4AIJ - chains A and B of the 4 polymer chains in the assembly; structure by X-ray diffraction, 2.05 A resolution.

== Chain A (and B) ==
Name: Transcriptional regulator slya
Organism: Yersinia pseudotuberculosis
Notes: chain B of this document is another copy of the same molecule, construct and numbering; everything in this record applies to it too
UniProtKB: B1JJ73 (SLYA_YERPY); residues 1-143 here = UniProt positions 1-143
Amino-acid sequence (151 residues; row label = number of the first residue in the row):
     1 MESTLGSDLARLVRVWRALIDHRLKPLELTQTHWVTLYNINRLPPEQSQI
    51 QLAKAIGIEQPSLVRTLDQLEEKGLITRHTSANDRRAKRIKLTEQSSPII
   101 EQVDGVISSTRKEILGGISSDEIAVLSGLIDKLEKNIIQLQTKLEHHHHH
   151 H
Unresolved in the structure: 1-2, 142-151 (chain B: 1, 144-151)
Differences from the reference sequence: expression tag (144-151); engineered mutation Ser81 (Cys in B1JJ73), Ser108 (Cys in B1JJ73)
From the paper describing this entry:
  - binding site for the 21-nt DNA strand: Gln49, Gln60, Val64, Arg86
  - mutagenesis - G116A, S127I/G128K: increased stability in response to 37  degC
  - mutagenesis - G116A: increased binding to 37  degC
  - mutagenesis - G116A/S127I/G128K: increased stability
  - mutagenesis - T4P: decreased stability
  - mutagenesis - N41H/R42Q, Q102E/V103M/D104E: unchanged stability in response to 37  degC

== Chain A / chain B interface ==
Residue-residue contacts (72; chain A residue first):
  Ser3(A) with Arg111(B)
  Thr4(A) with Tyr38(B); Arg42(B)
  Leu5(A) with Ile130(B), hydrophobic
  Gly6(A) with Trp16(B)
  Asp8(A) with Ile130(B)
  Leu9(A) with Leu9(B), hydrophobic; Leu12(B), hydrophobic; Val13(B), hydrophobic; Ile130(B), hydrophobic
  Ala10(A) with Val13(B), hydrophobic; Arg17(B)
  Arg11(A) with Glu134(B), salt bridge
  Leu12(A) with Leu9(B), hydrophobic; Leu133(B), hydrophobic; Ile137(B), hydrophobic
  Val13(A) with Leu9(B); Ala10(B)
  Arg14(A) with Lys54(B), hydrogen bond (side chain-backbone); Ala55(B); Ile56(B); Gly57(B)
  Val15(A) with Ile137(B); Ile138(B), hydrophobic
  Trp16(A) with Gly6(B); Leu9(B), hydrophobic
  Leu19(A) with Ile137(B), hydrophobic; Leu140(B), hydrophobic
  Tyr38(A) with Ser7(B)
  Arg42(A) with Ser7(B); Arg11(B)
  Lys54(A) with Arg14(B), hydrogen bond (backbone-side chain)
  Ala55(A) with Arg14(B)
  Gly57(A) with Arg14(B)
  Arg111(A) with Ser3(B), hydrogen bond (side chain-backbone)
  Glu113(A) with Leu140(B)
  Ile114(A) with Leu133(B); Ile137(B), hydrophobic
  Leu115(A) with Leu5(B), hydrophobic
  Ile118(A) with Leu133(B), hydrophobic
  Glu122(A) with Val125(B); Leu129(B); Lys132(B), salt bridge
  Val125(A) with Val125(B), hydrophobic
  Leu126(A) with Leu5(B), hydrophobic; Leu126(B), hydrophobic; Leu129(B), hydrophobic
  Ser127(A) with Leu5(B)
  Leu129(A) with Ile118(B), hydrophobic; Glu122(B); Leu126(B), hydrophobic
  Ile130(A) with Leu5(B), hydrophobic; Asp8(B); Leu9(B), hydrophobic
  Lys132(A) with Ile118(B); Glu122(B), salt bridge
  Leu133(A) with Leu12(B), hydrophobic; Ile114(B), hydrophobic
  Glu134(A) with Asp8(B); Leu12(B)
  Asn136(A) with Ile114(B)
  Ile137(A) with Leu12(B), hydrophobic; Val15(B); Trp16(B), hydrophobic; Ile114(B), hydrophobic
  Leu140(A) with Leu19(B), hydrophobic; Arg23(B); Glu113(B); Ile114(B), hydrophobic
  Gln141(A) with Ala18(B); Leu19(B); His22(B), hydrogen bond
Also at the interface, not in a pair above, chain A (41 interface residues in all): Ser7, Arg23, Ile56, Gly116
Also at the interface, not in a pair above, chain B (45 interface residues in all): Thr4, Leu115, Ile123, Ser127, Asn136, Gln141

== In short ==
41 residues of chain A and 45 residues of chain B are in contact; the contacts include 4 hydrogen bonds and 3
salt bridges. Polar contacts include Arg11(A)-Glu134(B), Glu122(A)-Lys132(B) and Arg14(A)-Lys54(B). The paper
reports a binding site for the 21-nt DNA strand at Gln49(A), Gln60(A) and Val64(A) among others; G116A and
S127I/G128K of chain A increase stability in response to 37  degC; 6 substitutions were tested in all.
Both chains are Transcriptional regulator slya (Yersinia pseudotuberculosis). Entry 4AIJ (Crystal structure of
RovA from Yersinia in complex with a rovA promoter fragment) was determined by X-ray diffraction, deposited
together with 4AIH and 4AIK.
